4S1C - chain A; structure by X-ray diffraction, 2.40 A resolution.

[Chain A]
Protein: Lmo1466 protein
Organism: Listeria monocytogenes
UniProtKB: Q8Y746 (Q8Y746_LISMO); numbering as in UniProt (aligned over 494-715)
Sequence (222 residues; numbered 494 to 715; the number before each row is that of its first residue):
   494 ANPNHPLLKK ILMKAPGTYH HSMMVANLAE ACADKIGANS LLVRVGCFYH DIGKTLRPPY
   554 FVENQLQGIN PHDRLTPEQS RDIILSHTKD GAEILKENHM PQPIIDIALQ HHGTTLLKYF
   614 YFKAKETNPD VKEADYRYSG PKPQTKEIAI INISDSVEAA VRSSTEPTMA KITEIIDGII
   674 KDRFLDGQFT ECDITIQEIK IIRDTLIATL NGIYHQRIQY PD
Disordered / not traced: 494-496, 620-623, 709-715
Ion coordination: Fe ion site 1: His514, His543, Asp544, Asp648; Fe ion site 2: Asp544, His580, His604, His605
Reported in the primary citation:
  - mutagenesis - H543A: decreased binding to metal incorporation
  - mutagenesis - D544A: abolished binding to metal incorporation
  - mutagenesis - H543A (Kd = 0.6 uM), D544A (Kd 36 uM): decreased binding to c-di-AMP
  - specificity-determining residues: Glu556 (proposed by the authors, not directly observed)
  - catalytic residues: Lys547, Asp648 (proposed by the authors, not directly observed)

[Overview]
The Fe ion site 1 is built by His514, His543, Asp544 and Asp648. Asp544, His580, His604 and His605 form the Fe
ion site 2. From the paper: catalytic residues Lys547 and Asp648; H543A and D544A reduce binding to c-di-AMP.
Chain A is Lmo1466 protein (Listeria monocytogenes); the structure, Crystal Structure of L. monocytogenes
phosphodiesterase PgpH HD domain, was determined by X-ray diffraction, deposited together with 4S1B.
